PDB entry 6RQT | electron microscopy, 4.00 A resolution | chains U and A of the 17 polymer chains in the assembly

== Chain U ==
Molecule: Nontemplate strand
Sequence (70 nucleotides; numbered 1 to 70; the number before each row is that of its first residue):
     1 GGTTTAGTCA TGGAGTACAA GTGTGAGGAA AAGTAGTTGG CGTAGCAGGA GAAGTAAAGC
    61 AGTTGAAGAC
Not modelled in the structure: 1-53, 68-70

== Chain A ==
Molecule: DNA-directed RNA polymerase I subunit RPA190
Source organism: Saccharomyces cerevisiae
Notes: EC 2.7.7.6
UniProt: P10964 (RPA1_YEAST); residues 1-1664 here = UniProt positions 1-1664
Sequence (1664 residues; each row starts with the number of its first residue):
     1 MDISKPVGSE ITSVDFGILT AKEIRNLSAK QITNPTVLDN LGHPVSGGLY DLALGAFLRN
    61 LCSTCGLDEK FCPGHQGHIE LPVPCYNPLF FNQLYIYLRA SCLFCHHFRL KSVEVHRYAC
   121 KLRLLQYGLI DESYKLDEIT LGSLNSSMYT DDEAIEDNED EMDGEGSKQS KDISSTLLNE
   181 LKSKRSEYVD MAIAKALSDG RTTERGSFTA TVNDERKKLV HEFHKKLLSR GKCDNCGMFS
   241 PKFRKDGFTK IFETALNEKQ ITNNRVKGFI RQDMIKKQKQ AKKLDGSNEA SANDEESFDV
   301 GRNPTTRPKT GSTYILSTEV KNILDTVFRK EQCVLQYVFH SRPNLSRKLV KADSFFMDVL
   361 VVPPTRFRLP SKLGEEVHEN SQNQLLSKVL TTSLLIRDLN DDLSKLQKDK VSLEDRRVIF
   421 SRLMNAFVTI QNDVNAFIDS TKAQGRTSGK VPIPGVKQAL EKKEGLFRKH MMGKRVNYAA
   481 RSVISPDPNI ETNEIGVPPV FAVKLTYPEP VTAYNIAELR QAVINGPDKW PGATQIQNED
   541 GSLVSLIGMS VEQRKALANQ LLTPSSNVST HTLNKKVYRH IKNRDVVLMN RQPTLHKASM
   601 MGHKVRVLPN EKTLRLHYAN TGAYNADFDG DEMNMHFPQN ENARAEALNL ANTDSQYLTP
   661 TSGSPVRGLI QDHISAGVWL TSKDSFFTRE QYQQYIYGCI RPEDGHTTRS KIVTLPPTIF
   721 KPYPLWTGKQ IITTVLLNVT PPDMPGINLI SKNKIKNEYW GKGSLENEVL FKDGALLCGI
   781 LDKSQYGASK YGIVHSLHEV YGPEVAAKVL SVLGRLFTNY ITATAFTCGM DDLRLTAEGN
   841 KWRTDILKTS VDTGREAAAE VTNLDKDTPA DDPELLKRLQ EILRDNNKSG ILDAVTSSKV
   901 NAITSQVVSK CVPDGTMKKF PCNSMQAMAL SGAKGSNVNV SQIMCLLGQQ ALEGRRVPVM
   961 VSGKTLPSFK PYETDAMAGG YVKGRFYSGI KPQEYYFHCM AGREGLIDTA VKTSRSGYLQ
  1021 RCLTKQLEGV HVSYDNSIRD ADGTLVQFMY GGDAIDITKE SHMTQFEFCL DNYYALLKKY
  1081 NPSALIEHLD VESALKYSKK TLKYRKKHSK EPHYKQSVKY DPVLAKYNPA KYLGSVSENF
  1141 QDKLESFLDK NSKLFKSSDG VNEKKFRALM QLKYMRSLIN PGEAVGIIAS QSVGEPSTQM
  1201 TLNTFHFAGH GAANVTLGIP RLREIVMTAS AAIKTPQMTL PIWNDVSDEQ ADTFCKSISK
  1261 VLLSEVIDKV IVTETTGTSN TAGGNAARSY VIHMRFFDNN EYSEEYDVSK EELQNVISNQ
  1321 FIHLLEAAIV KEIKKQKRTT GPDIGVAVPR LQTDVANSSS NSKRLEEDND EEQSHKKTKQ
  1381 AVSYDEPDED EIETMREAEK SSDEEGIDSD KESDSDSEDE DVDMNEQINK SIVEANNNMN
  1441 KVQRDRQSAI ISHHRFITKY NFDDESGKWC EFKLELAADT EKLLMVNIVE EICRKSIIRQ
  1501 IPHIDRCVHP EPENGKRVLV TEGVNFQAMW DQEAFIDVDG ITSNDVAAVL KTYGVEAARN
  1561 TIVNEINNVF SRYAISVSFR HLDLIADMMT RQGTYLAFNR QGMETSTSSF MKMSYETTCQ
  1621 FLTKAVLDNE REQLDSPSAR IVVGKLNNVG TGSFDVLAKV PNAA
Not modelled in the structure: 143-171, 271-311, 407-416, 1154-1159, 1206-1213, 1278-1286, 1339-1432, 1664
Bound ions: Zn2+ site 1: Cys62, Thr64, His75; Zn2+ site 2: Cys102, Cys105, Cys233, Cys236
Curated features (UniProtKB/Swiss-Prot):
  - region: Pro992 to Glu1004 (Bridging helix)
  - binding site (Zn(2+)): Cys62, Cys65, Cys72, His75, Cys102, Cys105, Cys233, Cys236
  - binding site (Mg(2+)): Asp627, Asp629, Asp631
  - modified residue (Phosphoserine): Ser889, Ser1636

== How chain U and chain A interact ==
Pairs across the interface - 10 pairs, chain U then chain A:
  DG59(U) with Tyr1018(A), sugar contact; Arg1223(A), salt bridge to the phosphate; Arg1600(A), base contact
  DC60(U) with Arg1223(A), salt bridge to the phosphate; Thr1228(A), phosphate contact; Arg1600(A), hydrogen bond to the sugar
  DA61(U) with Gln1601(A), hydrogen bond to the phosphate
  DG62(U) with Gln1601(A), phosphate contact
  DT64(U) with Lys245(A), phosphate contact
  DG65(U) with Lys245(A), salt bridge to the phosphate
Other interface residues (no listed pair), chain A (7 interface residues in all): Asn92

== Summary ==
Chain U and chain A form an interface of 6 and 7 residues respectively; the contacts include 2 hydrogen bonds
and 3 salt bridges. Polar pairs include DC60(U)-Arg1600(A), DA61(U)-Gln1601(A) and DG59(U)-Arg1223(A). From
UniProt: 8 Zn2+-binding residues and 3 Mg2+-binding residues on chain A.
Here chain U is Nontemplate strand and chain A is DNA-directed RNA polymerase I subunit RPA190 (Saccharomyces
cerevisiae). Entry 6RQT (RNA Polymerase I-tWH-Rrn3-DNA) was determined by electron microscopy (same
publication as 6RQH, 6RQL, 6RRD, 6RUI, 6RUO and 6RWE).
